Entry 8A8W (electron microscopy, 4.29 A resolution (low resolution: residue-level contacts below are approximate; hydrogen-bond / salt-bridge calls are withheld)); this record covers chains C and G of the 7 polymer chains in the assembly.

# Chain C
Molecule: ATP-dependent Clp protease ATP-binding subunit ClpC1
Organism: Mycobacterium tuberculosis
Notes: EC 3.4.-.-
UniProtKB: P9WPC9 (CLPC1_MYCTU); residues 1-848 here = UniProt positions 1-848
Amino-acid sequence (856 residues; numbered 1 to 856; the number before each row is that of its first residue):
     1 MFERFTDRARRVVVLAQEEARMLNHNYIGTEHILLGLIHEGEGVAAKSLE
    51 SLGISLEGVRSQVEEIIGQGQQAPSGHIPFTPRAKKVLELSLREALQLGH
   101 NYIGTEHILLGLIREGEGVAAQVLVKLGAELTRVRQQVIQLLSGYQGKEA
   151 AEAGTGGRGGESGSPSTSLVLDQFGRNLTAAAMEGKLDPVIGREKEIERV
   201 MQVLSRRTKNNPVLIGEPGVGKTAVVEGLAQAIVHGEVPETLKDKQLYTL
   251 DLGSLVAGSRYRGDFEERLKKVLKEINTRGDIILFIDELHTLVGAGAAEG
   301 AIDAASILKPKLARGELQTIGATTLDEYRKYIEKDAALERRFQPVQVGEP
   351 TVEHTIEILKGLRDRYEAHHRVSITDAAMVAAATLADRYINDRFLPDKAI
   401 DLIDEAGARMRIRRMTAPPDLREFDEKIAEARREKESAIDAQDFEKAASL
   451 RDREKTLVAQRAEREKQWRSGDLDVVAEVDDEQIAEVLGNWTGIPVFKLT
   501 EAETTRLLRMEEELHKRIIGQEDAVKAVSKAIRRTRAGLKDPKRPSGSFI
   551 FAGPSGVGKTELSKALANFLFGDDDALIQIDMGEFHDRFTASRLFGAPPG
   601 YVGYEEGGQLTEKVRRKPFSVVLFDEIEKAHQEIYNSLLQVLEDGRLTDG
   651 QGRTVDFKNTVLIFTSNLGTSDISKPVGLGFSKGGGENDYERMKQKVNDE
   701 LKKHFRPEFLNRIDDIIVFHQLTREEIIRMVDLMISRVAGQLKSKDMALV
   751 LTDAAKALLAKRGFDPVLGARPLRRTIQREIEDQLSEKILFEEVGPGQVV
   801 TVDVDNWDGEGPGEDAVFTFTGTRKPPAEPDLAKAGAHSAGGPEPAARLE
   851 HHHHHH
Disordered / not traced: 1-167, 416-475, 671-690, 822-856
Construct notes: expression tag (849-856)
Small-molecule neighbours:
  - ADP (adenosine-5'-diphosphate), molecule 1: D188, P189, V190, I191, R193, P218, G219, V220, G221, K222, T223, A224, D287, I358, L362, P396, D397, I400
  - ADP, molecule 2: R314, R340, R341
  - ADP, molecule 3: R517, I518, I519, P554, S555, G556, V557, G558, K559, T560, E561, K564, D625, E626, L722, M730, L733, A770, R771
UniProt features mapped onto this chain:
  - binding site (ATP): G216 to T223, G553 to T560
Reported in the primary citation:
  - mutagenesis - F444A: increased catalytic activity (ATPase activity)
  - mutagenesis - F444A: unchanged catalytic activity on FITC-casein
  - mutagenesis - F444A: unchanged catalytic activity on GFPssra

# Chain G
Molecule: Bound polypeptide
Organism: Mycobacterium tuberculosis
Amino-acid sequence (25 residues; row label = number of the first residue in the row; X marks 25 residues of unknown identity (built as UNK)):
     1 XXXXXXXXXXXXXXXXXXXXXXXXX

# Chain C / chain G interface
Chain C residues in contact with chain G, 7 residues: R260, Y261, R262, F589, G600, Y601, V602

# In short
No residue of chain C is in contact with chain G. Chain C binds 3 copies of ADP. UniProt lists 16 ATP-binding
residues on chain C. The paper reports that F444A of chain C increases catalytic activity (ATPase activity);
F444A of chain C leaves catalytic activity on FITC-casein unchanged.
Here chain C is ATP-dependent Clp protease ATP-binding subunit ClpC1 and chain G is Bound polypeptide, both
from Mycobacterium tuberculosis. Entry 8A8W (Mycobacterium tuberculosis ClpC1 hexamer structure bound to the
natural product antibiotic Ecumycin (class 1)) was determined by electron microscopy together with 8A8U and
8A8V from the same study.
